Entry 9JI2 (electron microscopy, 3.38 A resolution); this record covers chains A and B of the 8 polymer chains in the assembly.

== Chain A (and B) ==
Protein: DNA-directed RNA polymerase subunit alpha
Organism: Mycobacterium tuberculosis
Notes: EC 2.7.7.6; chain B of this document is another copy of the same molecule, construct and numbering; everything in this record applies to it too
Reference sequence: P9WGZ1 (RPOA_MYCTU); residue numbers follow UniProt; this construct covers 1-347
Chain sequence (347 residues; numbered 1 to 347; the number before each row is that of its first residue):
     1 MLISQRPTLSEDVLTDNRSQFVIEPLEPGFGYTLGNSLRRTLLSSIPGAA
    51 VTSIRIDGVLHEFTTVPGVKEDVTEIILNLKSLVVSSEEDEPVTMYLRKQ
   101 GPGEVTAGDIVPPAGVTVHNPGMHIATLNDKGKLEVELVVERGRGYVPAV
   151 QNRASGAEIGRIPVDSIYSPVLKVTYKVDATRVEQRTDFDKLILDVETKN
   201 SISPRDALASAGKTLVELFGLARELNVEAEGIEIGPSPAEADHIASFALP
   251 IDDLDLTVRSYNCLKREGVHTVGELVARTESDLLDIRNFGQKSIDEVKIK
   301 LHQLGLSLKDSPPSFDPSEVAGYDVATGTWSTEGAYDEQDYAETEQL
Unresolved in the structure: 1, 227-347 (chain B: 238-347)

== Chain A / chain B interface ==
Contacting residue pairs (76; chain A residue first):
  Leu2(A) with Arg142(B); Gly143(B); Arg144(B)
  Ile3(A) with Arg144(B), hydrogen bond (backbone-side chain)
  Arg6(A) with Glu217(B)
  Pro7(A) with Leu218(B), hydrophobic; Leu221(B)
  Leu9(A) with Ala222(B), hydrophobic; Leu225(B), hydrophobic
  Glu27(A) with Ser44(B); Arg144(B), salt bridge
  Gly29(A) with Arg40(B)
  Phe30(A) with Ser37(B); Arg40(B); Thr41(B); Leu218(B), hydrophobic
  Thr33(A) with Asn36(B); Ser37(B); Arg40(B)
  Leu34(A) with Leu218(B), hydrophobic; Phe219(B), hydrophobic
  Ser37(A) with Thr33(B); Ser37(B), hydrogen bond; Phe219(B)
  Leu38(A) with Phe219(B), hydrophobic
  Arg40(A) with Gly29(B), hydrogen bond (side chain-backbone); Thr33(B)
  Thr41(A) with Phe30(B)
  Ser45(A) with Phe30(B)
  Pro47(A) with Met1(B), hydrophobic; Glu230(B)
  Arg144(A) with Ile232(B)
  Glu184(A) with Gln151(B), hydrogen bond
  Arg186(A) with Val147(B); Val150(B)
  Arg205(A) with Leu225(B)
  Asp206(A) with Asn226(B), hydrogen bond
  Leu208(A) with Leu225(B), hydrophobic
  Ala209(A) with Asn226(B); Ala229(B), hydrophobic
  Ser210(A) with Glu230(B), hydrogen bond (side chain-backbone); Gly231(B)
  Gly212(A) with Arg223(B)
  Lys213(A) with Arg223(B); Ala229(B); Gly231(B); Ile232(B)
  Thr214(A) with Ile232(B)
  Leu215(A) with Phe219(B), hydrophobic
  Val216(A) with Val216(B); Phe219(B), hydrophobic; Gly220(B); Arg223(B)
  Glu217(A) with Ile232(B); Glu233(B); Ile234(B), hydrogen bond (side chain-backbone)
  Leu218(A) with Phe30(B), hydrophobic; Leu34(B), hydrophobic
  Phe219(A) with Leu34(B); Ser37(B); Leu38(B), hydrophobic; Leu215(B), hydrophobic; Val216(B), hydrophobic; Phe219(B), hydrophobic
  Gly220(A) with Val216(B)
  Leu221(A) with Arg6(B); Pro7(B); Leu9(B)
  Ala222(A) with Leu9(B), hydrophobic; Arg205(B), hydrogen bond (backbone-side chain); Leu208(B), hydrophobic
  Arg223(A) with Lys213(B); Val216(B)
  Glu224(A) with Ser237(B)
  Leu225(A) with Arg205(B)
  Asn226(A) with Arg205(B)
Also at the interface, not in a pair above, chain A (45 interface residues in all): Thr8, Phe21, Leu26, Pro28, Ser44, Gly143
Also at the interface, not in a pair above, chain B (48 interface residues in all): Thr8, Leu26, Tyr32, Asp90, Pro148, Ala209, Gly212

== Summary ==
Chain A and chain B form an interface of 45 and 48 residues respectively; the contacts include 8 hydrogen
bonds and 1 salt bridge. Polar contacts include Glu27(A)-Arg144(B), Ile3(A)-Arg144(B) and Ser37(A)-Ser37(B).
Chain A and chain B are both DNA-directed RNA polymerase subunit alpha (Mycobacterium tuberculosis); the
structure, Cryo-EM structure of Mycobacterium tuberculosis transcription activation complex with unphosphated
PhoP, was determined by electron microscopy together with 9KET, 9KEU and 9KEV from the same study.
